Entry 8ED7 (electron microscopy, 3.70 A resolution); this record covers chains B and C of the 8 polymer chains in the assembly.

Chain B (and C):
Name: Transient receptor potential cation channel, subfamily M, member 3
Organism: Mus musculus
Notes: chain C of this document is another copy of the same molecule, construct and numbering; everything in this record applies to it too
UniProtKB: Q5F4S7 (Q5F4S7_MOUSE); residue numbers follow UniProt; this construct covers 1-1344
Amino-acid sequence (1344 residues; each row starts with the number of its first residue):
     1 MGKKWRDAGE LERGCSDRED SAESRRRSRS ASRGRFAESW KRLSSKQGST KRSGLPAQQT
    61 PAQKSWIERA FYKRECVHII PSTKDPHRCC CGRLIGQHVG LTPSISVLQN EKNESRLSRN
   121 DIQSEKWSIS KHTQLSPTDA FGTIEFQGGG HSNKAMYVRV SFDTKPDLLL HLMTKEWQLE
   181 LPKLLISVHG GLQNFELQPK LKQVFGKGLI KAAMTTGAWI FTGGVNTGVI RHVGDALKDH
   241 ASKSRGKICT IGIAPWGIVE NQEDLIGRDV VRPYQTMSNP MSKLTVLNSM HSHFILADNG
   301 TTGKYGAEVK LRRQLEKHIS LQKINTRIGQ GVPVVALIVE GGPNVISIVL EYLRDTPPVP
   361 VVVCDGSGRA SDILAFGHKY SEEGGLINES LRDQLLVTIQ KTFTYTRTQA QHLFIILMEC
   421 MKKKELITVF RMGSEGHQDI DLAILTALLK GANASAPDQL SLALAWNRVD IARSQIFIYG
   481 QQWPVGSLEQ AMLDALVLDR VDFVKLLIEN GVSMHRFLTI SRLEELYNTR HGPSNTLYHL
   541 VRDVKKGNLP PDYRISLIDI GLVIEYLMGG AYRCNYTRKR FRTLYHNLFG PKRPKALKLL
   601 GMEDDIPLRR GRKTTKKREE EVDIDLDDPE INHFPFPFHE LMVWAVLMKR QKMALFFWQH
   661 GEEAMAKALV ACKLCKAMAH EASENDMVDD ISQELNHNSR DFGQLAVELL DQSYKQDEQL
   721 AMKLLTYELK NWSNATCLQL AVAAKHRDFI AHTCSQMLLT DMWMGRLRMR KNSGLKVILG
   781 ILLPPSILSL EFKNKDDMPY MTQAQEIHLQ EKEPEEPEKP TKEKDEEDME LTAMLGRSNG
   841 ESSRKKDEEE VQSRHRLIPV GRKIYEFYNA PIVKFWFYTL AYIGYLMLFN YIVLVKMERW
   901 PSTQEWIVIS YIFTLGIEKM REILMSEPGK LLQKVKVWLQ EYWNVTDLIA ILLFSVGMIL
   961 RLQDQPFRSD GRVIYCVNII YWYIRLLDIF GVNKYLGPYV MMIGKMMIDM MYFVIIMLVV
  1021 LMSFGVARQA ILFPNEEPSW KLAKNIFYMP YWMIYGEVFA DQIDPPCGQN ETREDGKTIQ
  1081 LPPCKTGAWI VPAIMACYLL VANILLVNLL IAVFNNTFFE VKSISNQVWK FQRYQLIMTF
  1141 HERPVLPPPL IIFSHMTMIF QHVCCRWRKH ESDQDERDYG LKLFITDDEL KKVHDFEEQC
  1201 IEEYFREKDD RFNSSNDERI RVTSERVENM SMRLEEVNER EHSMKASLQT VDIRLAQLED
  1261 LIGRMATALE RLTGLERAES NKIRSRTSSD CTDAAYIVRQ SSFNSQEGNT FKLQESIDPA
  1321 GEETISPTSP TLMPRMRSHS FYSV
Unresolved in the structure: 1-128, 383-396, 589-631, 795-860, 927-928, 1064-1084, 1165-1176, 1244-1344
Ligand contacts:
  - 9Z9 ((3beta,14beta,17beta,25R)-3-[4-methoxy-3-(methoxymethyl)butoxy]spirost-5-en), molecule 1: Met887, Asn890, Tyr891, Leu894, Tyr983
  - 9Z9, molecule 2: Met1022, Glu1037, Pro1038, Ser1039, Trp1040, Leu1042, Ala1043, Ile1046

Chain B / chain C interface:
Pairs across the interface - 95 pairs, chain B then chain C:
  Gln147(B) - Ser513(C)
  Gly148(B) - Ile508(C)
  Gly148(B) - Gly511(C)  hydrogen bond (backbone-backbone)
  Gly148(B) - Val512(C)
  Gly148(B) - Ser513(C)
  Gly149(B) - Ile508(C)
  Gly150(B) - Glu509(C)
  Ser152(B) - Glu1198(C)  hydrogen bond
  Asn194(B) - Tyr479(C)  hydrogen bond (backbone-side chain)
  Phe195(B) - Tyr479(C)
  Arg231(B) - Tyr479(C)  hydrogen bond
  Ala241(B) - Arg1206(C)  hydrogen bond (backbone-side chain)
  Ser244(B) - Arg1206(C)
  Arg245(B) - Glu1203(C)  salt bridge
  Arg245(B) - Arg1206(C)
  Arg245(B) - Glu1207(C)
  Gln275(B) - Arg516(C)
  Met277(B) - Asn510(C)
  Met277(B) - Gly511(C)
  Pro280(B) - Gln482(C)
  Met281(B) - Gln482(C)
  Tyr1012(B) - Tyr995(C)
  Tyr1012(B) - Leu996(C)  hydrophobic
  Ile1016(B) - Ile1003(C)  hydrophobic
  Val1019(B) - Tyr983(C)
  Val1019(B) - Phe990(C)  hydrophobic
  Met1022(B) - Tyr983(C)
  Ser1023(B) - Tyr983(C)
  Val1026(B) - Asn890(C)
  Val1026(B) - Ile979(C)  hydrophobic
  Ala1027(B) - Cys976(C)
  Ala1027(B) - Ile980(C)  hydrophobic
  Gln1029(B) - Leu894(C)
  Ala1030(B) - Val893(C)
  Ala1030(B) - Arg972(C)  hydrogen bond (backbone-side chain)
  Ala1030(B) - Cys976(C)  hydrophobic
  Ile1031(B) - Cys976(C)  hydrophobic
  Phe1033(B) - Arg972(C)
  Pro1034(B) - Lys896(C)
  Pro1034(B) - Arg972(C)
  Glu1036(B) - Val895(C)
  Glu1036(B) - Lys896(C)  hydrogen bond (backbone-backbone)
  Glu1037(B) - Lys896(C)
  Ile1046(B) - Leu894(C)  hydrophobic
  Val1058(B) - Tyr1055(C)
  Val1058(B) - Glu1057(C)
  Phe1059(B) - Glu1057(C)
  Ala1060(B) - Trp1052(C)
  Ala1060(B) - Glu1057(C)  hydrogen bond (backbone-side chain)
  Thr1086(B) - Asp970(C)
  Thr1086(B) - Val973(C)
  Ile1090(B) - Val973(C)  hydrophobic
  Ile1090(B) - Val977(C)  hydrophobic
  Pro1092(B) - Tyr1048(C)
  Pro1092(B) - Trp1052(C)
  Met1095(B) - Trp1052(C)  hydrophobic
  Ala1096(B) - Tyr1051(C)  hydrogen bond (backbone-side chain)
  Ala1096(B) - Trp1052(C)
  Leu1099(B) - Tyr1055(C)  hydrophobic
  Leu1100(B) - Met1010(C)  hydrophobic
  Leu1100(B) - Val1014(C)  hydrophobic
  Leu1100(B) - Tyr1051(C)
  Leu1100(B) - Tyr1055(C)  hydrogen bond (backbone-side chain)
  Ile1104(B) - Leu1110(C)  hydrophobic
  Leu1105(B) - Ile1003(C)  hydrophobic
  Leu1105(B) - Met1006(C)  hydrophobic
  Leu1105(B) - Met1007(C)  hydrophobic
  Asn1108(B) - Leu1110(C)
  Asn1108(B) - Ile1111(C)
  Asn1108(B) - Phe1114(C)
  Leu1109(B) - Met1002(C)  hydrophobic
  Leu1109(B) - Ile1003(C)  hydrophobic
  Ala1112(B) - Phe1114(C)
  Ala1112(B) - Asn1115(C)
  Val1113(B) - Phe1118(C)  hydrophobic
  Asn1115(B) - Asn1115(C)
  Asn1116(B) - Asn1115(C)
  Asn1116(B) - Phe1118(C)
  Asp1217(B) - Asn1216(C)  hydrogen bond
  Ile1220(B) - Arg1219(C)
  Arg1221(B) - Arg1219(C)
  Ser1224(B) - Thr1223(C)
  Val1227(B) - Val1227(C)  hydrophobic
  Val1227(B) - Met1230(C)
  Glu1228(B) - Arg1226(C)
  Met1230(B) - Met1230(C)  hydrophobic
  Ser1231(B) - Met1230(C)
  Leu1234(B) - Met1230(C)  hydrophobic
  Glu1235(B) - Arg1233(C)  salt bridge
  Asn1238(B) - Arg1233(C)
  Asn1238(B) - Glu1236(C)  hydrogen bond
  Asn1238(B) - Val1237(C)
  Asn1238(B) - Arg1240(C)  hydrogen bond
  Glu1241(B) - Arg1240(C)  salt bridge
  His1242(B) - His1242(C)
Also at the interface, not in a pair above, chain B (76 interface residues in all): Glu196, Ser242, Thr276, Ile1015, Val1020, Asn1035, Pro1038, Leu1042, Gly1056, Ile1063, Gly1087, Ile1094, Asn1103, Ile1111, Arg1240
Also at the interface, not in a pair above, chain C (63 interface residues in all): Leu488, His515, Ser969, Ile984, Tyr999, Ile1220, Leu1234

In short:
The interface between chain B and chain C involves 76 residues on one side and 63 on the other; the contacts
include 13 hydrogen bonds and 3 salt bridges. Polar pairs include Arg245(B)-Glu1203(C), Glu1235(B)-Arg1233(C)
and Glu1241(B)-Arg1240(C). Ligands of chain B: compound 9Z9.
Chain B and chain C are both Transient receptor potential cation channel, subfamily M, member 3 (Mus
musculus); the structure, cryo-EM structure of TRPM3 ion channel in apo state, was determined by electron
microscopy together with 8DDQ, 8DDR, 8DDS, 8DDT, 8DDU, 8DDV and 4 further entries from the same study.
